PDB entry 2IL4 | X-ray diffraction, 2.05 A resolution | chain A

== Chain A ==
Protein: Protein At1g77540
Source organism: Arabidopsis thaliana
UniProtKB: Q9CAQ2 (Y1754_ARATH); residues 1-103 here correspond to UniProt positions 12-114 (UniProt number = residue number + 11)
Sequence (103 residues; row label = number of the first residue in the row):
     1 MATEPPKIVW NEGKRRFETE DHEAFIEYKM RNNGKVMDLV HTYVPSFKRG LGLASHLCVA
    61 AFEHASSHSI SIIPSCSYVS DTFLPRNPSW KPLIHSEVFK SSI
Disordered / not traced: 1-5, 96-103
Ligand contacts: coenzyme A (COA): V40, H41, T42, Y43, V44, K48, R49, G50, L51, G52, L53, A54, S55, C76, S77, Y78, D81, T82, R86
Curated features (UniProtKB/Swiss-Prot):
  - active site: C76 (Nucleophile)
  - binding site (CoA): H41 to V44, G50 to S55, S77, Y78, T82, R86
Reported in the primary citation:
  - binding site for coenzyme A: H41, T42, V44, G50, G52, A54, S55, C76, S77, Y78, T82, R86
  - conformationally variable residues (loop rearrangement, side-chain flip): V40 to A54
  - catalytic residues: H41, C76 (proposed by the authors, not directly observed)

== Summary ==
Bound to chain A: coenzyme A. UniProt lists active-site residue C76 and 14 CoA-binding residues. The paper
reports catalytic residues H41 and C76; a binding site for coenzyme A at H41, T42 and V44 among others.
Chain A is Protein At1g77540 (Arabidopsis thaliana); the structure, Crystal structure of At1g77540-Coenzyme A
Complex, was determined by X-ray diffraction together with 1XMT from the same study.
